Entry 7WQU (X-ray diffraction, 4.20 A resolution (low resolution: residue-level contacts below are approximate; hydrogen-bond / salt-bridge calls are withheld)); this record covers chains A and B.

Chain A:
Molecule: Ferrous iron transport protein B
Organism: Klebsiella pneumoniae
Reference sequence: A0A2X3IBQ3 (A0A2X3IBQ3_KLEPN); residues 1-267 here = UniProt positions 1-267
Sequence (267 residues; row label = number of the first residue in the row):
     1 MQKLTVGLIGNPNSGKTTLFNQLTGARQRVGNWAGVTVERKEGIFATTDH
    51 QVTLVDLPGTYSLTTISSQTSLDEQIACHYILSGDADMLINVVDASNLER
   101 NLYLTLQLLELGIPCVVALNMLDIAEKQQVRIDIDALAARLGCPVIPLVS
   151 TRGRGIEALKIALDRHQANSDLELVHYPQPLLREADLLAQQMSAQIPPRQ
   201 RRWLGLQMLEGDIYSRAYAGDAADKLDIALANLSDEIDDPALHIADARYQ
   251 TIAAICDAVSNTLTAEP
Not modelled in the structure: 1, 67-69, 126-129, 261-267

Chain B:
Molecule: Probable [Fe-S]-dependent transcriptional repressor
Organism: Klebsiella pneumoniae
Reference sequence: W9BMW4 (W9BMW4_KLEPN); numbering as in UniProt (aligned over 1-79)
Sequence (85 residues; each row starts with the number of its first residue; numbers below 1 keep their minus sign (Gly-4 is residue -4)):
    -4 GPLGSMASLMEVRDMLALQGRMEAKQLSARLQTPQPLIDAMLERMEAMGK
    46 VVRISETSEGCLSGSCKSCPEGKAACRQEWWALRL
Not modelled in the structure: -4 to -1, 52-72
Sequence notes: expression tag (-4 to 0, 80)

Chain A / chain B interface:
Pairs across the interface (23; chain A residue first):
  Tyr61(A) - Arg39(B)
  Ser62(A) - Arg39(B)
  Glu99(A) - Pro31(B)
  Glu99(A) - Leu32(B)
  Glu99(A) - Ala35(B)
  Arg100(A) - Ala35(B)
  Arg100(A) - Glu38(B)
  Tyr103(A) - Arg39(B)
  Asp238(A) - Arg8(B)
  Asp239(A) - Lys45(B)
  Ala241(A) - Met43(B)
  Leu242(A) - Leu4(B)
  Leu242(A) - Met43(B)
  His243(A) - Met5(B)
  Ala245(A) - Leu4(B)
  Asp246(A) - Ser3(B)
  Asp246(A) - Leu4(B)
  Asp246(A) - Met5(B)
  Tyr249(A) - Ala35(B)
  Tyr249(A) - Met36(B)
  Tyr249(A) - Arg39(B)
  Gln250(A) - Ala2(B)
  Ile252(A) - Leu32(B)
Also at the interface, not in a pair above, chain A (18 interface residues in all): Thr64, Ile66, Ala253
Also at the interface, not in a pair above, chain B (16 interface residues in all): Met1, Met40, Ala42

In short:
Chain A and chain B form an interface of 18 and 16 residues respectively.
Chain A is Ferrous iron transport protein B and chain B is Probable [Fe-S]-dependent transcriptional
repressor, both from Klebsiella pneumoniae; the structure, FeoC from Klebsiella pneumoniae, was determined by
X-ray diffraction.
